PDB entry 9IY8 | electron microscopy, 3.01 A resolution | chains S and A of the 5 polymer chains in the assembly

# Chain S
Molecule: scFV16
Organism: Homo sapiens
Notes: antibody fragment or engineered binder
Sequence (251 residues; numbered 1 to 252; 1 number in that range is skipped by the numbering (no residue carries it; nothing is unmodelled there); the number before each row is that of its first residue):
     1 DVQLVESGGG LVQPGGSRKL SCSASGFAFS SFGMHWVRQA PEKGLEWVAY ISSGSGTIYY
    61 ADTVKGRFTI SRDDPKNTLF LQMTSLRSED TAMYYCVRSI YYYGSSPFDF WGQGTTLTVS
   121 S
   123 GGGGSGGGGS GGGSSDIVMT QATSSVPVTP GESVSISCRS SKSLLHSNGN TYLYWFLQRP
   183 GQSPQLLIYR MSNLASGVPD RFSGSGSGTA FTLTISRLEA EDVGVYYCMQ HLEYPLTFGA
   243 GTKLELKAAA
Unresolved in the structure: 123-135, 250-252
Disulfide bonds: Cys-160/Cys-230

# Chain A
Molecule: Guanine nucleotide-binding protein subunit alpha-13
Organism: Homo sapiens
Sequence (230 residues; numbered 16 to 377; 132 numbers in that range are skipped by the numbering (no residue carries them; nothing is unmodelled there); the number before each row is that of its first residue):
    16 MGSTLSAEDK AAAERSKEID KCLSREKTYV KRLVKILLLG ADNSGKSTFL KQMRII
   194 HGGSGGSGGT KGIHEYDFEI KNVPFKMVDV GGQRSERKRW FECFDSVTSI LFLVDSSDF
   263 NRLTESLNDF ETIVNNRVFS NVSIILFLNK TDLLEEKVQI VSIKDYFLEF EGDPHCLRDV
   323 QKFLVECFRN KRRDQQQKPL YHHFTTAINT ENARLIFRDV KDTILHDNLK QLMLQ
Unresolved in the structure: 16-18, 194-204

# Interface between chain S and chain A
Residue-residue contacts (23; chain S residue first):
  Ser-52(S) with Glu-29(A), hydrogen bond
  Gly-56(S) with Glu-29(A)
  Thr-57(S) with Glu-29(A), hydrogen bond (backbone-side chain)
  Tyr-59(S) with Lys-25(A)
  Ile-100(S) with Arg-30(A)
  Tyr-101(S) with Glu-23(A); Ala-26(A), hydrophobic; Ala-27(A); Arg-30(A)
  Tyr-102(S) with Arg-30(A)
  Pro-107(S) with Glu-23(A)
  His-168(S) with Thr-19(A), hydrogen bond (side chain-backbone); Leu-20(A); Ser-21(A)
  Asn-170(S) with Asp-24(A), hydrogen bond
  Tyr-174(S) with Ser-21(A), hydrogen bond; Glu-23(A)
  Tyr-176(S) with Glu-23(A), hydrogen bond
  Arg-192(S) with Glu-23(A), salt bridge
  His-233(S) with Ala-22(A); Glu-23(A), salt bridge
  Leu-234(S) with Ala-22(A)
  Tyr-236(S) with Ala-22(A), hydrogen bond (side chain-backbone)
Other interface residues (no listed pair), chain S (19 interface residues in all): Ser-31, Tyr-50, Ser-53
Other interface residues (no listed pair), chain A (12 interface residues in all): Glu-33

# Summary
19 residues of chain S and 12 residues of chain A are in contact; the contacts include 7 hydrogen bonds and 2
salt bridges. Polar contacts include Arg-192(S)/Glu-23(A), His-233(S)/Glu-23(A) and Ser-52(S)/Glu-29(A).
Here chain S is scFV16 and chain A is Guanine nucleotide-binding protein subunit alpha-13, both from Homo
sapiens. Entry 9IY8 (Cryo-EM structure of apo-GPR55-G13 complex) was determined by electron microscopy.
